7V9S - chains E and J of the 26 polymer chains in the assembly; structure by electron microscopy, 11.00 A resolution (very low resolution: no residue pairs are listed; an interface is given only as per-side residue counts).

Chain E:
Name: Histone H3.1
From: Homo sapiens
Reference sequence: P68431 (H31_HUMAN); residues 0-135 here correspond to UniProt positions 1-136 (UniProt number = residue number + 1)
Chain sequence (136 residues; numbered 0 to 135; the number before each row is that of its first residue; numbering starts at 0):
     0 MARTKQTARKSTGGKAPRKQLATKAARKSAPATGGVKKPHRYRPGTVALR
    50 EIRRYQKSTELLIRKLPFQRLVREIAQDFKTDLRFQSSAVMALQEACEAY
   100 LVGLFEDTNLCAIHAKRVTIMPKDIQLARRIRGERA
Unresolved in the structure: 0-35
Curated features (UniProtKB/Swiss-Prot):
  - modified residue: Arg2 (Asymmetric dimethylarginine), Thr3 (Phosphothreonine), Lys4 (Allysine), Gln5 (5-glutamyl dopamine), Thr6 (Phosphothreonine), Arg8 (Citrulline), Lys9 (N6,N6,N6-trimethyllysine), Ser10 (ADP-ribosylserine), Thr11 (Phosphothreonine), Lys14 (N6-(2-hydroxyisobutyryl)lysine), Arg17 (Asymmetric dimethylarginine), Lys18 (N6-(2-hydroxyisobutyryl)lysine), Lys23 (N6-(2-hydroxyisobutyryl)lysine), Arg26 (Citrulline), Lys27 (N6,N6,N6-trimethyllysine), Ser28 (ADP-ribosylserine), Lys36 (N6,N6,N6-trimethyllysine), Lys37 (N6-methyllysine), Tyr41 (Phosphotyrosine), Lys56 (N6,N6,N6-trimethyllysine) and 8 more in UniProt
  - lipidation: Lys18 (N6-decanoyllysine)

Chain J:
Molecule: 408-nt DNA strand
From: Homo sapiens
Sequence (408 nucleotides; numbered 1 to 408; the number before each row is that of its first residue):
     1 CCCTAACCCTAACCCTAACCCTAACCCTAACCCTAACCCTAACCCTAACC
    51 CTAACCCTAACCCTAACCCTAACCCTAACCCTAACCCTAACCCTAACCCT
   101 AACCCTAACCCTAACCCTAACCCTAACCCTAACCCTAACCCTAACCCTAA
   151 CCCTAACCCTAACCCTAACCCTAACCCTAACCCTAACCCTAACCCTAACC
   201 CTAACCCTAACCCTAACCCTAACCCTAACCCTAACCCTAACCCTAACCCT
   251 AACCCTAACCCTAACCCTAACCCTAACCCTAACCCTAACCCTAACCCTAA
   301 CCCTAACCCTAACCCTAACCCTAACCCTAACCCTAACCCTAACCCTAACC
   351 CTAACCCTAACCCTAACCCTAACCCTAACCCTAACCCTAACCCTAACCCT
   401 AACCCTAA
Unresolved in the structure: 394-408

Chain E / chain J interface:
At this resolution (11 A) residue pairs are not listed: 18 residues of chain E and 16 of chain J lie at the interface.

In short:
The interface between chain E and chain J involves 18 residues on one side and 16 on the other.
Chain E is Histone H3.1 and chain J is a 408-nt DNA strand, both from Homo sapiens; the structure, Telomeric
trinucleosome in open state, was determined by electron microscopy, deposited together with 7V90, 7V96, 7V9C,
7V9J, 7V9K and 7VA4.
